6D6T - chains D and E of the 9 polymer chains in the assembly; structure by electron microscopy, 3.86 A resolution.

Chain D:
Molecule: Gamma-aminobutyric acid receptor subunit alpha-1
From: Homo sapiens
UniProt: P14867 (GBRA1_HUMAN); the construct has insertions or renumbered stretches relative to UniProt, so the offset changes along the chain: 1-312 = UniProt 28-339; 320-358 = UniProt 418-456
Amino-acid sequence (358 residues; numbered 1 to 358; the number before each row is that of its first residue):
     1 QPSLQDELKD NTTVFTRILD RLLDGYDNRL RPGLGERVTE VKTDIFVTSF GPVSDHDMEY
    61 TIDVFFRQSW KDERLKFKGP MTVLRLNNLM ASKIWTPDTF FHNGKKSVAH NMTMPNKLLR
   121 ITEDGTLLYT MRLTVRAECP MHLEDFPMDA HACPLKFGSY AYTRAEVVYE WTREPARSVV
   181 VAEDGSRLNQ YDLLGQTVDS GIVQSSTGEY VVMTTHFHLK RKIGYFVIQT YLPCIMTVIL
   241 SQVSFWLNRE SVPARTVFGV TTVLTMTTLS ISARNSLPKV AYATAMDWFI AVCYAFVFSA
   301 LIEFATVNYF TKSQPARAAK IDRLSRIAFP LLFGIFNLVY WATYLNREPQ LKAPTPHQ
Unresolved in the structure: 1-10, 348-358
Sequence notes: linker (313-319)
Curated features (UniProtKB/Swiss-Prot):
  - binding site (4-aminobutanoate): Arg67, Thr130
  - binding site (3alpha-hydroxy-5alpha-pregnan-11,20-dione): Trp246
  - glycosylation (N-linked (GlcNAc...) asparagine): Asn11, Asn111
Disulfide bonds: Cys139-Cys153, Cys234-Cys293
Covalent attachments: N-acetylglucosamine (NAG) linked to Asn111
Residues lining bound ligands:
  - gamma-amino-butanoic acid (ABU): Phe65, Arg67, Leu118, Thr130
  - Flumazenil (FYP; ethyl 8-fluoro-5-methyl-6-oxo-5,6-dihydro-4H-imidazo[1,5-a][1,4]benzodiazepine-3-carboxylate): Phe100, His102, Ser159, Tyr160, Ser205, Ser206, Thr207, Tyr210
What the authors report for this chain:
  - binding site for gamma-amino-butanoic acid: Phe65, Arg67, Thr130
  - binding site for Flumazenil: Phe100, His102, Tyr160, Ser205, Ser206, Thr207, Tyr210

Chain E:
Molecule: Human GABA-A receptor subunit gamma-2
From: Homo sapiens
Amino-acid sequence (366 residues; numbered -36 to 346; 17 numbers in that range are skipped by the numbering (no residue carries them; nothing is unmodelled there); the number before each row is that of its first residue; numbers below 1 keep their minus sign (Trp-36 is residue -36); X marks 42 residues of unknown identity (built as UNK)):
   -36 WSHPQFEKGG GSGGGSGGSS AWSHPQFEKL EVLFQGPQKS DDDYEDYASN KTWVLTPKVP
    24 EGDVTVILNN LLEGYDNKLR PDIGVKPTLI HTDMYVNSIG PVNAINMEYT IDIFFAQTWY
    84 DRRLKFNSTI KVLRLNSNMV GKIWIPDTFF RNSKKADAHW ITTPNRMLRI WNDGRVLYTL
   144 RLTIDAECQL QLHNFPMDEH SCPLEFSSYG YPREEIVYQW KRSSVEVGDT RSWRLYQFSF
   204 VGLRNTTEVV KTTSGDYVVM SVYFDLSRRM GYFTIQTYIP CTLIVVLSWV SFWINKDAVP
   264 ARTSLGITTV LTMTTLSTIA RKSL
   297 XXXXXXXXXX XXXXXXXXXX XX
   327 XXXXXXXXXX XXXXXXXXXX
Unresolved in the structure: -36 to 24, 158-160
Disulfide bonds: Cys151-Cys165
Covalent attachments: N-acetylglucosamine (NAG) linked to Asn208
Residues lining bound ligands: Flumazenil (FYP; ethyl 8-fluoro-5-methyl-6-oxo-5,6-dihydro-4H-imidazo[1,5-a][1,4]benzodiazepine-3-carboxylate): Asp56, Tyr58, Phe77, Ala79, Met130, Thr142, Glu189
What the authors report for this chain:
  - binding site for Flumazenil: Tyr58, Phe77, Ala79
  - binding site for alpha-D-mannopyranose: Asn101, Gly104

How chain D and chain E interact:
Contacting residue pairs (51):
  Asp27(D) - Thr28(E)  hydrogen bond
  Asn28(D) - Asn101(E)
  Arg29(D) - Leu31(E)
  Arg29(D) - Asn32(E)
  Arg29(D) - Met102(E)
  Leu30(D) - Val27(E)  hydrophobic
  Leu30(D) - Thr28(E)
  Leu34(D) - Val27(E)  hydrophobic
  Asp57(D) - Arg197(E)  hydrogen bond (backbone-side chain)
  Met58(D) - Tyr199(E)  hydrogen bond
  Asp98(D) - Asn99(E)
  Asp98(D) - Thr126(E)
  Thr99(D) - Thr125(E)  hydrogen bond (backbone-side chain)
  Phe100(D) - Asn128(E)
  Phe101(D) - Ile124(E)  hydrophobic
  His102(D) - Arg144(E)  hydrogen bond (backbone-side chain)
  Gly104(D) - Arg144(E)
  Lys105(D) - His122(E)
  Lys105(D) - Arg197(E)
  Ser107(D) - Ile124(E)
  Met131(D) - Thr125(E)
  Glu138(D) - Arg197(E)  salt bridge
  Tyr160(D) - Asn128(E)  hydrogen bond (side chain-backbone)
  Tyr160(D) - Met130(E)  hydrophobic
  Tyr160(D) - Thr142(E)
  Ala161(D) - Met130(E)  hydrophobic
  Tyr162(D) - Asn99(E)
  Thr163(D) - Arg97(E)
  Glu166(D) - Arg97(E)  salt bridge
  Ser206(D) - Glu189(E)
  Thr207(D) - Arg132(E)
  Tyr210(D) - Arg132(E)
  Thr256(D) - Ile257(E)
  Thr267(D) - Ile242(E)
  Thr267(D) - Leu279(E)
  Thr268(D) - Leu279(E)
  Thr268(D) - Ile282(E)
  Ile271(D) - Ala283(E)  hydrophobic
  Arg274(D) - Ile238(E)  hydrogen bond (side chain-backbone)
  Arg274(D) - Gln239(E)
  Arg274(D) - Ile242(E)
  Asn275(D) - Ser286(E)  hydrogen bond (side chain-backbone)
  Lys279(D) - Tyr199(E)
  Lys279(D) - Gln200(E)
  Val280(D) - Phe236(E)
  Ala281(D) - Arg232(E)
  Tyr294(D) - Ile242(E)
  Tyr294(D) - Thr245(E)  hydrogen bond
  Phe298(D) - Val249(E)  hydrophobic
  Ala305(D) - Trp252(E)  hydrophobic
  Tyr309(D) - Trp256(E)  hydrophobic
Other interface residues (no listed pair), chain D (50 interface residues in all): Trp95, Thr96, Leu133, Pro140, Val263, Leu264, Tyr282, Asp287, Leu301, Phe304, Asn308, Lys312
Other interface residues (no listed pair), chain E (44 interface residues in all): Asn60, Ser61, Phe77, Leu98, Arg129, Leu143, Ser195, Leu246, Leu287

In short:
Chain D and chain E form an interface of 50 and 44 residues respectively; the contacts include 9 hydrogen
bonds and 2 salt bridges. Polar contacts include Glu138(D)-Arg197(E), Glu166(D)-Arg97(E) and
Asp27(D)-Thr28(E). From the paper: a binding site for Flumazenil at Phe100(D), His102(D) and Tyr58(E) among
others; a binding site for gamma-amino-butanoic acid at Phe65(D), Arg67(D) and Thr130(D).
Here chain D is Gamma-aminobutyric acid receptor subunit alpha-1 and chain E is Human GABA-A receptor subunit
gamma-2, both from Homo sapiens. Entry 6D6T (Human GABA-A receptor alpha1-beta2-gamma2 subtype in complex with
GABA and flumazenil, conformation B) was determined by electron microscopy together with 6D6U from the same
study.
